PDB entry 4CBG | X-ray diffraction, 2.82 A resolution | chain A

Chain A:
Molecule: Serine protease NS3
Source organism: Classical swine fever virus
Notes: EC 3.4.21.113, 3.6.1.15, 3.6.4.13; fragment: helicase domain, 1782-2280
UniProt: P19712 (POLG_CSFVA); residues 193-691 here correspond to UniProt positions 1782-2280 (UniProt number = residue number + 1589)
Chain sequence (516 residues; row label = number of the first residue in the row):
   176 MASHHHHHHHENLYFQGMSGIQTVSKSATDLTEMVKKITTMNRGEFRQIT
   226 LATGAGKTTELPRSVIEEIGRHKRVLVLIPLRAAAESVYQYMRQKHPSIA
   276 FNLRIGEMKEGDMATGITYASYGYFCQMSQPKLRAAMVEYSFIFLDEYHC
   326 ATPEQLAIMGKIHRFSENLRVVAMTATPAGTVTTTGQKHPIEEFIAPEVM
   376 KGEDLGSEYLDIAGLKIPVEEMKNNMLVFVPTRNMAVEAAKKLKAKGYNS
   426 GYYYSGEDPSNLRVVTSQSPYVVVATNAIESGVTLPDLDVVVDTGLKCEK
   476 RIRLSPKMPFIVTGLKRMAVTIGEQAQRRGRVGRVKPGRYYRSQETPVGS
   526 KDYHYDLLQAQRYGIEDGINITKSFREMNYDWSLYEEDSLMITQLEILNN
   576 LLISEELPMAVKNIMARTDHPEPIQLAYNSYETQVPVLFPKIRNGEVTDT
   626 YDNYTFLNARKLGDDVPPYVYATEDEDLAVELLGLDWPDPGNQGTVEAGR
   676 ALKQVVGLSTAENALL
Unresolved in the structure: 176-205, 228-230, 353-360, 429-433, 455-458, 686-691
Differences from the reference sequence: expression tag (176-192)
Modified positions: Mse176, Mse193 (selenomethionine); Mse209, Mse216, Mse267, Mse283, Mse288, Mse303, Mse312, Mse334, Mse349, Mse375, Mse397, Mse401, Mse410, Mse483, Mse493, Mse553, Mse566, Mse584, Mse590 (selenomethionine; parent Met)
UniProt features mapped onto this chain:
  - motif: Asp321 to His324 (DEAH box)
  - binding site (ATP): Leu226 to Thr233
  - site: Leu683, Ser684 (Cleavage)
  - glycosylation (N-linked (GlcNAc...) asparagine): Asn545, Asn628

Overview:
UniProt lists 8 ATP-binding residues.
Chain A is Serine protease NS3 (Classical swine fever virus); the structure, Pestivirus NS3 helicase, was
determined by X-ray diffraction, deposited together with 4CBH, 4CBI, 4CBL and 4CBM.
